9EVD - chains 1 and 6 of the 9 polymer chains in the assembly; structure by electron microscopy, 5.60 A resolution (low resolution: residue-level contacts below are approximate; hydrogen-bond / salt-bridge calls are withheld).

Chain 1:
Name: ATP synthase associated protein ASA1
From: Polytomella sp. Pringsheim 198.80
UniProt: Q85JD5 (Q85JD5_9CHLO); residue numbers follow UniProt; this construct covers 1-618
Chain sequence (618 residues; each row starts with the number of its first residue):
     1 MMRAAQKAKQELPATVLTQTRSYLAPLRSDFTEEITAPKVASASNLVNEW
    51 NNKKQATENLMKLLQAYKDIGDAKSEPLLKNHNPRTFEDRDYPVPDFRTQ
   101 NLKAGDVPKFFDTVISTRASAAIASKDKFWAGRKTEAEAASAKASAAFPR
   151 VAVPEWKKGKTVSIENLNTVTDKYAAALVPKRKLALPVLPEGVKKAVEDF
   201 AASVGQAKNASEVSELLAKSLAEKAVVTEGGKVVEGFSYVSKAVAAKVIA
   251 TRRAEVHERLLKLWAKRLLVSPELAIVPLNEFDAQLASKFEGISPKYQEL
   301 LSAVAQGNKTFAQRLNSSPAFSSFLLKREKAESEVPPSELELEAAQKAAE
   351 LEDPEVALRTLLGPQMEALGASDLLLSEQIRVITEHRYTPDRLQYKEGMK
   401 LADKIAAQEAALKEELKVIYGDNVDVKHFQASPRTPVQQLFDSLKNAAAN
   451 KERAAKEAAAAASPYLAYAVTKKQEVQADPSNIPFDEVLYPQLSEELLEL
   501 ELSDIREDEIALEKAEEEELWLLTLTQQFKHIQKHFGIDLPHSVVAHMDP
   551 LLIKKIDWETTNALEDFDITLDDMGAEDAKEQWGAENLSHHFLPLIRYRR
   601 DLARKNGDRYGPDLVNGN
Unresolved in the structure: 1-22, 618

Chain 6:
Name: Mitochondrial ATP synthase subunit ASA6
From: Polytomella sp. Pringsheim 198.80
UniProt: D7P897 (D7P897_9CHLO); numbering as in UniProt (aligned over 1-151)
Chain sequence (151 residues; numbered 1 to 151; the number before each row is that of its first residue):
     1 MMLRTLTRSSAVAGQAVRLFKTSAAAAEGNSVAGIIKSVNETSGANLLSS
    51 LKTIKAQAAPIYPAAASSTGYSTQAKIALFGALSWILYRADGQSKAHEWI
   101 VDLNLNVLQAAWLISFSSLIPFRAVYFAFRGMAPATASTLNGLKTFSSIS
   151 L
Unresolved in the structure: 1-27

Interface between chain 1 and chain 6:
Residue-residue contacts - 45 pairs, chain 1 then chain 6:
  L261(1) with L47(6)
  K262(1) with V39(6); N40(6); T42(6)
  W264(1) with L151(6)
  K266(1) with I36(6); N40(6)
  R267(1) with S150(6)
  L269(1) with I35(6); K55(6)
  L274(1) with T145(6)
  F282(1) with F146(6); I149(6)
  Q285(1) with F146(6)
  F290(1) with K144(6); S147(6)
  Q298(1) with F146(6)
  L301(1) with T145(6); F146(6)
  A320(1) with Y126(6)
  L325(1) with F122(6)
  E329(1) with R123(6)
  K330(1) with R123(6)
  E334(1) with R123(6); A124(6); F127(6)
  V335(1) with F127(6)
  D353(1) with K52(6)
  P354(1) with L51(6)
  E355(1) with L48(6)
  L358(1) with L51(6)
  M366(1) with L48(6)
  A515(1) with L151(6)
  L520(1) with V32(6)
  L522(1) with I149(6); S150(6)
  L523(1) with V32(6); S150(6)
  T526(1) with S148(6)
  F529(1) with G142(6); L143(6)
  Q533(1) with L140(6)
  H535(1) with Y62(6)
  F536(1) with A135(6)
  G537(1) with R130(6)
Also at the interface, not in a pair above, chain 1 (48 interface residues in all): E258, A265, I293, S302, L315, L326, A331, S333, R359, E519, T524, L525, Q527, H531, I532
Also at the interface, not in a pair above, chain 6 (34 interface residues in all): A33, G44, I54, P60

In short:
48 residues of chain 1 face 34 of chain 6 across their interface.
Here chain 1 is ATP synthase associated protein ASA1 and chain 6 is Mitochondrial ATP synthase subunit ASA6,
both from Polytomella sp. Pringsheim 198.80. Entry 9EVD (In situ structure of the peripheral stalk of the
mitochondrial ATPsynthase in whole Polytomella cells) was determined by electron microscopy.
